4OOG - chains A and C of the 4 polymer chains in the assembly; structure by X-ray diffraction, 2.50 A resolution.

# Chain A
Name: Ribonuclease 3
Organism: Saccharomyces cerevisiae
Notes: fragment: N-terminal domain
UniProtKB: Q02555 (RNT1_YEAST); residue numbers follow UniProt; this construct covers 42-151
Amino-acid sequence (110 residues; each row starts with the number of its first residue):
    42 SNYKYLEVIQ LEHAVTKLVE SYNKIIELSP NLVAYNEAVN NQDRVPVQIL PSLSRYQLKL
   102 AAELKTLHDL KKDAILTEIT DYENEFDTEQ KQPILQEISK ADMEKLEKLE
Unresolved in the structure: 42
What the authors report for this chain:
  - binding site for the 34-nt RNA strand: Tyr-46, His-54, Lys-58

# Chain C
Name: Ribonuclease 3
Organism: Saccharomyces cerevisiae
Notes: EC 3.1.26.3; fragment: endonuclease domain and double-stranded RNA binding domain
UniProtKB: Q02555 (RNT1_YEAST); residue numbers follow UniProt; this construct covers 197-457
Amino-acid sequence (261 residues; numbered 197 to 457; the number before each row is that of its first residue):
   197 KWPPKLPEIQ DLAIRARVFI HKSTIKDKVY LSGSEMINAH NERLEFLGDS ILNSVMTLII
   257 YNKFPDYSEG QLSTLRMNLV SNEQIKQWSI MYNFHEKLKT NFDLKDENSN FQNGKLKLYA
   317 DVFEAYIGGL MEDDPRNNLP KIRKWLRKLA KPVIEEATRN QVALEKTDKL DMNAKRQLYS
   377 LIGYASLRLH YVTVKKPTAV DPNSIVECRV GDGTVLGTGV GRNIKIAGIR AAENALRDKK
   437 MLDFYAKQRA AIPRSESVLK D
Bound ions: Mg2+ site 1: Glu-238, Glu-241; Mg2+ site 2: Glu-241, Glu-320; Mg2+ site 3: Asp-245, Glu-320 (shared with 1 residue of chain D)
What the authors report for this chain:
  - binding site for the 34-nt RNA strand: Glu-265 to Ser-269, Lys-311, Gln-373, Tyr-375, Ser-376, Gly-379, Ala-381, Lys-392 to Asn-399, Lys-421, Arg-445 to Leu-455
  - specificity-determining residues: Arg-445
  - mutagenesis - P449A, R450A, S453K: decreased binding to the 34-nt RNA strand
  - mutagenesis - K392A: unchanged binding to Long-G2
  - mutagenesis - K392A: decreased catalytic activity on Long-G2
  - mutagenesis - K392A: decreased catalytic activity on Short-G2
  - mutagenesis - K392A: decreased binding to Short-G2
  - contacts within the chain: Gly-379/Arg-445 (hydrogen bond)
  - mutagenesis - R445A: abolished catalytic activity on G2 substrates
  - mutagenesis - R445A: abolished binding to G2 substrates
  - mutagenesis - Q373A, P449A, R450A, S453K: decreased catalytic activity on G2 substrates

# Chain A / chain C interface
Contacting residue pairs (12; chain A residue first):
  Lys-45(A) / Asp-439(C)
  Tyr-46(A) / Asp-439(C)  hydrogen bond (backbone-side chain)
  Tyr-46(A) / Ala-442(C)
  Tyr-46(A) / Lys-443(C)
  Tyr-46(A) / Ala-446(C)
  Leu-47(A) / Leu-377(C)  hydrophobic
  Leu-47(A) / Lys-435(C)
  Leu-47(A) / Leu-438(C)  hydrophobic
  Leu-47(A) / Asp-439(C)  hydrogen bond (backbone-side chain)
  Ile-50(A) / Leu-377(C)
  Gln-51(A) / Gln-373(C)
  Gln-51(A) / Leu-377(C)
Other interface residues (no listed pair), chain C (9 interface residues in all): Arg-445

# Summary
The interface between chain A and chain C involves 5 residues on one side and 9 on the other; the contacts
include 2 hydrogen bonds. Polar pairs include Tyr-46(A)/Asp-439(C) and Leu-47(A)/Asp-439(C). From the paper: a
binding site for the 34-nt RNA strand at Tyr-46(A), His-54(A) and Glu-265(C) among others; Q373A, P449A and
R450A of chain C, among others, reduce catalytic activity on G2 substrates; 6 substitutions were tested in
all.
Chain A is Ribonuclease 3 and chain C is Ribonuclease 3, both from Saccharomyces cerevisiae; the structure,
Crystal structure of yeast RNase III (Rnt1p) complexed with the product of dsRNA processing, was determined by
X-ray diffraction.
